1NQA - chains O and P of the 4 polymer chains in the assembly; structure by X-ray diffraction, 2.20 A resolution.

# Chain O (and P)
Name: Glyceraldehyde 3-phosphate dehydrogenase
Organism: Geobacillus stearothermophilus
Notes: EC 1.2.1.12; chain P of this document is another copy of the same molecule, construct and numbering; everything in this record applies to it too
UniProt: P00362 (G3P_BACST); the construct lacks a stretch of the UniProt sequence and is renumbered around it, so the offset changes along the chain: 0-34 = UniProt 1-35; 36-122 = UniProt 36-122; 123-138 = UniProt 124-139; 139-188 = UniProt 141-190; 1 more segments
Sequence (334 residues; row label = number of the first residue in the row; note: 2 numbers in that range are skipped by the numbering (no residue carries them; nothing is unmodelled there); numbering starts at 0):
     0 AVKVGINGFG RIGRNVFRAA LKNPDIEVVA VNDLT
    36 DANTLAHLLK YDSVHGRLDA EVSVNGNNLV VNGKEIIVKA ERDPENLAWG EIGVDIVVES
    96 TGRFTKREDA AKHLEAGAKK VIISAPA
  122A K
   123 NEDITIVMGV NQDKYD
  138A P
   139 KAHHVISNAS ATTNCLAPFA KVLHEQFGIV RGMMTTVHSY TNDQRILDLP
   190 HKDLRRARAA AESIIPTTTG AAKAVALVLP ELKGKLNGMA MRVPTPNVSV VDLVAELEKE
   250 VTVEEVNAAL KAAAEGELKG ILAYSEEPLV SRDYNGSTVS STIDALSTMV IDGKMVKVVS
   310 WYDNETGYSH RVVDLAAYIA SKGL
Construct notes: engineered mutation Ala149 (Cys151 in P00362)
Residues lining bound ligands:
  - glyceraldehyde-3-phosphate (G3H): Ser148, Ala149, Thr150, His176, Thr179, Asp181, Arg195, Arg231, Tyr311, Asn313
  - NAD (nicotinamide-adenine-dinucleotide): Asn6, Gly7, Phe8, Gly9, Arg10, Ile11, Asn31, Asp32, Leu33, Glu76, Arg77, Ser95, Thr96, Gly97, Arg98, Phe99, Thr100, Ser119, Ala120, Ala149, His176, Thr179, Asn180, Asn313, Tyr317
Reported in the primary citation:
  - catalytic residues: His176 (proposed by the authors, not directly observed)
  - binding site for glyceraldehyde-3-phosphate: Ala149, His176, Thr179, Arg195, Arg231
  - contacts within the chain: Ser148-Thr151 (hydrogen bond)
  - mutagenesis - C149A: abolished catalytic activity

# How chain O and chain P interact
Residue-residue contacts - 103 pairs, chain O then chain P:
  Arg169(O) - Glu245(P)  salt bridge
  Arg169(O) - Ile300(P)
  Arg169(O) - Asp301(P)  salt bridge
  Arg169(O) - Lys303(P)
  Arg169(O) - Met304(P)
  Gly170(O) - Ile300(P)
  Gly170(O) - Met304(P)
  Met171(O) - Met298(P)
  Met171(O) - Val299(P)  hydrophobic
  Met171(O) - Ile300(P)  hydrophobic
  Met171(O) - Met304(P)
  Met171(O) - Val305(P)
  Met171(O) - Lys306(P)
  Met172(O) - Lys306(P)
  Thr173(O) - Asp241(P)  hydrogen bond
  Thr173(O) - Lys306(P)  hydrogen bond
  Val175(O) - Val175(P)  hydrophobic
  Val175(O) - Ile203(P)
  Val175(O) - Met230(P)  hydrophobic
  Arg194(O) - Pro277(P)
  Arg194(O) - Leu278(P)  hydrogen bond (side chain-backbone)
  Arg194(O) - Val279(P)
  Arg194(O) - Asp293(P)  salt bridge
  Arg194(O) - Leu295(P)
  Arg194(O) - Ser296(P)
  Arg197(O) - Val279(P)
  Arg197(O) - Asp282(P)  salt bridge
  Glu201(O) - Arg281(P)
  Ser202(O) - Val279(P)
  Ser202(O) - Ser280(P)  hydrogen bond
  Ser202(O) - Arg281(P)  hydrogen bond (side chain-backbone)
  Ile203(O) - Val175(P)
  Ile203(O) - Val232(P)  hydrophobic
  Ile203(O) - Val237(P)
  Ile203(O) - Val279(P)
  Ile203(O) - Ser280(P)  hydrogen bond (backbone-side chain)
  Ile203(O) - Trp310(P)
  Ile204(O) - Val279(P)  hydrophobic
  Pro205(O) - Leu278(P)
  Pro205(O) - Trp310(P)  hydrophobic
  Gly223(O) - Ile300(P)
  Lys224(O) - Ile300(P)
  Leu225(O) - Ile300(P)
  Asn226(O) - Met298(P)
  Asn226(O) - Ile300(P)
  Gly227(O) - Met298(P)
  Met228(O) - Ser296(P)
  Met228(O) - Lys306(P)
  Met228(O) - Val308(P)  hydrophobic
  Met230(O) - Val175(P)  hydrophobic
  Met230(O) - Val308(P)  hydrophobic
  Val232(O) - Ile203(P)  hydrophobic
  Pro233(O) - Pro233(P)
  Pro233(O) - Thr234(P)
  Thr234(O) - Pro233(P)
  Val239(O) - Met230(P)  hydrophobic
  Asp241(O) - Thr173(P)  hydrogen bond
  Val243(O) - Val243(P)  hydrophobic
  Glu245(O) - Arg169(P)  salt bridge
  Glu245(O) - Glu245(P)
  Glu245(O) - Met304(P)
  Pro277(O) - Arg194(P)
  Leu278(O) - Arg194(P)  hydrogen bond (backbone-side chain)
  Leu278(O) - Pro205(P)
  Val279(O) - Arg194(P)
  Val279(O) - Arg197(P)
  Val279(O) - Ser202(P)
  Val279(O) - Ile203(P)
  Val279(O) - Ile204(P)  hydrophobic
  Ser280(O) - Ser202(P)
  Ser280(O) - Ile203(P)  hydrogen bond (side chain-backbone)
  Arg281(O) - Glu201(P)  salt bridge
  Arg281(O) - Ser202(P)  hydrogen bond (backbone-side chain)
  Asp282(O) - Arg197(P)  salt bridge
  Asp293(O) - Arg194(P)  salt bridge
  Leu295(O) - Arg194(P)
  Ser296(O) - Arg194(P)
  Ser296(O) - Met228(P)
  Met298(O) - Met171(P)
  Met298(O) - Asn226(P)
  Met298(O) - Gly227(P)
  Val299(O) - Met171(P)
  Ile300(O) - Arg169(P)
  Ile300(O) - Gly170(P)
  Ile300(O) - Met171(P)  hydrophobic
  Ile300(O) - Lys224(P)
  Ile300(O) - Leu225(P)
  Ile300(O) - Asn226(P)
  Asp301(O) - Arg169(P)  salt bridge
  Lys303(O) - Arg169(P)
  Met304(O) - Arg169(P)
  Met304(O) - Gly170(P)
  Met304(O) - Met171(P)
  Met304(O) - Glu245(P)
  Val305(O) - Met171(P)
  Lys306(O) - Met171(P)
  Lys306(O) - Met172(P)
  Lys306(O) - Thr173(P)  hydrogen bond
  Lys306(O) - Met228(P)
  Val308(O) - Met228(P)  hydrophobic
  Val308(O) - Met230(P)  hydrophobic
  Trp310(O) - Ile203(P)
  Trp310(O) - Pro205(P)  hydrophobic
Other interface residues (no listed pair), chain O (50 interface residues in all): Val168, Leu193, Val237, Glu276
Other interface residues (no listed pair), chain P (50 interface residues in all): Val168, Leu193, Gly223, Val239, Glu276

# Overview
Chain O and chain P each contribute 50 residues to their interface; the contacts include 11 hydrogen bonds and
9 salt bridges. Polar contacts include Arg169(O)-Glu245(P), Arg169(O)-Asp301(P) and Arg194(O)-Asp293(P).
Ligands of chain O: NAD and glyceraldehyde-3-phosphate. The paper reports the catalytic residue His176(O);
C149A of chain O abolishes catalytic activity.
Chain O and chain P are both Glyceraldehyde 3-phosphate dehydrogenase (Geobacillus stearothermophilus); the
structure, Glyceraldehyde-3-Phosphate Dehydrogenase Mutant With Cys 149 Replaced By Ala Complexed With Nad+
and D-Glyceraldehyde-3-Phosphate, was determined by X-ray diffraction (same publication as 1NPT, 1NQ5 and
1NQO).
